PDB entry 7W36 | X-ray diffraction, 3.00 A resolution | chains A and B

Chain A:
Protein: Autophagy protein 5
From: Homo sapiens
UniProt: Q9H1Y0 (ATG5_HUMAN); residue numbers follow UniProt; this construct covers 1-275
Chain sequence (275 residues; numbered 1 to 275; the number before each row is that of its first residue):
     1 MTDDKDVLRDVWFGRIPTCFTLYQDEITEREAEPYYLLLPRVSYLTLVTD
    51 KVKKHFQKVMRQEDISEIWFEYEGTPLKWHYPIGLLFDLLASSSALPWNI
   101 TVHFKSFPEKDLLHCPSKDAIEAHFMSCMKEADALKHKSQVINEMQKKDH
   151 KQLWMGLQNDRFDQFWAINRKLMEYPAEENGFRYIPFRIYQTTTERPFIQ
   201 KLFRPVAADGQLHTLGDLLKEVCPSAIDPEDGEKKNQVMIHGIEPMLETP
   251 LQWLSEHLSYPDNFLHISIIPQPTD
Unresolved in the structure: 1-2, 29-31, 63-66, 272-275

Chain B:
Protein: Stapled ATG16L1-derived peptide
UniProt: Q676U5 (A16L1_HUMAN); residues 2-22 here correspond to UniProt positions 13-33 (UniProt number = residue number + 11)
Chain sequence (23 residues; numbered 1 to 23; the number before each row is that of its first residue):
     1 XWKRHISEQLRLRDRLQRQAFEX
Unresolved in the structure: 22-23
Sequence notes: acetylation (1); conflict Leu12 (Arg23 in Q676U5); amidation (23)
Modified / non-standard residues: ACE (acetyl group) at position 1, NH2 (amino group) at position 23; Leu12, Leu16 (2-methyl-L-norleucine; MK8)
Glycans and other covalent adducts: covalent link Leu12-Leu16

How chain A and chain B interact:
Residue-residue contacts (31):
  Asp3(A) - Lys3(B)  salt bridge
  Asp3(A) - Arg4(B)  salt bridge
  Asp10(A) - Arg11(B)  salt bridge
  Asp10(A) - Arg13(B)  hydrogen bond (backbone-side chain)
  Phe13(A) - Arg18(B)  hydrogen bond (backbone-side chain)
  Gly14(A) - Arg13(B)
  Arg15(A) - Gln17(B)
  Ile16(A) - Gln17(B)
  Pro17(A) - Gln17(B)
  Pro17(A) - Phe21(B)  hydrophobic
  Tyr36(A) - Phe21(B)
  Arg41(A) - Arg13(B)
  Arg41(A) - Gln17(B)
  Leu96(A) - Gln17(B)
  Leu96(A) - Phe21(B)  hydrophobic
  Pro97(A) - Phe21(B)
  His241(A) - Arg13(B)  hydrogen bond (backbone-side chain)
  Ile243(A) - Ile6(B)
  Ile243(A) - Gln9(B)
  Ile243(A) - Leu10(B)  hydrophobic
  Glu244(A) - His5(B)  hydrogen bond (backbone-side chain)
  Pro245(A) - Ile6(B)  hydrophobic
  Met246(A) - Trp2(B)  hydrophobic
  Glu248(A) - Trp2(B)
  Thr249(A) - Trp2(B)
  Thr249(A) - Ile6(B)
  Pro250(A) - Trp2(B)  hydrophobic
  Trp253(A) - Trp2(B)  hydrophobic
  Trp253(A) - Lys3(B)
  Trp253(A) - Ile6(B)  hydrophobic
  Leu258(A) - Ile6(B)  hydrophobic
Also at the interface, not in a pair above, chain A (25 interface residues in all): Val7, Val11, Phe87, Gly242
Also at the interface, not in a pair above, chain B (14 interface residues in all): Ser7, Asp14

Summary:
Chain A and chain B form an interface of 25 and 14 residues respectively, with 4 hydrogen bonds and 3 salt
bridges. Polar pairs include Asp3(A)-Lys3(B), Asp3(A)-Arg4(B) and Asp10(A)-Arg11(B).
Chain A is Autophagy protein 5 (Homo sapiens) and chain B is Stapled ATG16L1-derived peptide; the structure,
Crystal structure of human Atg5 complexed with a stapled peptide, was determined by X-ray diffraction.
